7CVQ - chains B and E of the 4 polymer chains in the assembly; structure by X-ray diffraction, 3.30 A resolution.

== Chain B ==
Name: Nuclear transcription factor Y subunit B-2
Source organism: Arabidopsis thaliana
Reference sequence: Q9FGJ3 (NFYB2_ARATH); numbering as in UniProt (aligned over 24-120)
Amino-acid sequence (97 residues; row label = number of the first residue in the row):
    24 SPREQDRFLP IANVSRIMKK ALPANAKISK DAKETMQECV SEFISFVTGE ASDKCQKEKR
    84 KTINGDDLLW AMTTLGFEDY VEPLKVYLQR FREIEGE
Unresolved in the structure: 24-28, 114-120
Swiss-Prot annotation at these positions:
  - DNA-binding region: Leu32 to Ser38
  - region: Met59 to Val70 (Subunit association domain (SAD))

== Chain E ==
Molecule: FT CORE1 DNA reverse strand
Sequence (25 nucleotides; each row starts with the number of its first residue):
     1 GATTCTACGT ACATCACACA TTGTC

== Interface between chain B and chain E ==
Pairs across the interface (12):
  Lys42(B) - DT4(E)  salt bridge to the phosphate
  Lys50(B) - DT3(E)  phosphate contact
  Ile51(B) - DA2(E)  phosphate contact
  Ile51(B) - DT3(E)  hydrogen bond to the phosphate
  Ser52(B) - DA2(E)  hydrogen bond to the phosphate
  Lys53(B) - DA2(E)  phosphate contact
  Lys56(B) - DT3(E)  salt bridge to the phosphate
  Arg83(B) - DT22(E)  phosphate contact
  Lys84(B) - DT21(E)  phosphate contact
  Lys84(B) - DT22(E)  hydrogen bond to the phosphate
  Thr85(B) - DT21(E)  phosphate contact
  Thr85(B) - DT22(E)  hydrogen bond to the phosphate
Other interface residues (no listed pair), chain B (10 interface residues in all): Lys82
Other interface residues (no listed pair), chain E (6 interface residues in all): DG23

== Summary ==
10 residues of chain B and 6 residues of chain E are in contact, with 4 hydrogen bonds and 2 salt bridges.
Polar pairs include Ile51(B)-DT3(E), Ser52(B)-DA2(E) and Lys84(B)-DT22(E). UniProt lists a DNA-binding region
on chain B.
Chain B is Nuclear transcription factor Y subunit B-2 (Arabidopsis thaliana) and chain E is FT CORE1 DNA
reverse strand; the structure, crystal structure of Arabidopsis CO CCT domain in complex with NF-YB2/YC3 and
FT CORE1 DNA, was determined by X-ray diffraction (same publication as 7CVO).
